Entry 7EQG (electron microscopy, 3.20 A resolution); this record covers chains C and M of the 17 polymer chains in the assembly.

[Chain C]
Name: CRISPR type I-F/YPEST-associated protein Csy2
Source organism: Pseudomonas aeruginosa
UniProtKB: B3G161 (B3G161_PSEAI); residues 1-327 here = UniProt positions 1-327
Chain sequence (327 residues; numbered 1 to 327; the number before each row is that of its first residue):
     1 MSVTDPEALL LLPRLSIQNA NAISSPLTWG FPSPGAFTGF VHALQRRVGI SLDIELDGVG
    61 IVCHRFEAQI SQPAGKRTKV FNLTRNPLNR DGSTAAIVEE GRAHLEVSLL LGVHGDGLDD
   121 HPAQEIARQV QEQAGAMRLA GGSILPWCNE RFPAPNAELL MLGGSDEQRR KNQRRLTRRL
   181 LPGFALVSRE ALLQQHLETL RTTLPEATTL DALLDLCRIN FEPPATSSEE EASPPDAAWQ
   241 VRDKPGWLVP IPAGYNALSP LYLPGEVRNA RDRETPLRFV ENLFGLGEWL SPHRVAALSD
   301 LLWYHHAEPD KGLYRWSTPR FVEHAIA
Unresolved in the structure: 1-2, 224-238, 323-327

[Chain M]
Molecule: 60-nt RNA strand
Source organism: Pseudomonas aeruginosa
Sequence (60 nucleotides; numbered 1 to 60; the number before each row is that of its first residue):
     1 CUAAGAAAUU CACGGCGGGC UUGAUGUCCG CGUCUACCUG GUUCACUGCC GUGUAGGCAG
Unresolved in the structure: 59-60

[How chain C and chain M interact]
Residue-residue contacts (28):
  Asn21(C) with A3(M), hydrogen bond to the sugar; A4(M), phosphate contact
  Pro26(C) with A3(M), base contact
  Ala36(C) with U2(M), base contact; A3(M), phosphate contact
  Gly39(C) with C1(M), sugar contact; U2(M), sugar contact
  Phe40(C) with U2(M), base contact
  His42(C) with C1(M), sugar contact
  Ala43(C) with U2(M), base contact
  Arg46(C) with C1(M), base contact
  Thr84(C) with A7(M), sugar contact; U9(M), phosphate contact
  Arg85(C) with A7(M), sugar contact; A8(M), sugar contact; U9(M), hydrogen bond to the phosphate; U10(M), base contact
  Asn86(C) with A7(M), base contact
  Pro87(C) with A7(M), phosphate contact
  Arg138(C) with U2(M), hydrogen bond to the base; G5(M), salt bridge to the phosphate; A6(M), salt bridge to the phosphate
  Leu139(C) with U2(M), base contact
  Gly141(C) with G5(M), phosphate contact
  Tyr255(C) with A3(M), sugar contact
  Arg271(C) with U2(M), salt bridge to the phosphate; A4(M), base contact
  Asn282(C) with A3(M), hydrogen bond to the base
Also at the interface, not in a pair above, chain C (25 interface residues in all): Ile23, Ser24, Ser33, Gly35, Glu100, Arg102, Met137

[Overview]
25 residues of chain C and 10 residues of chain M are in contact; the contacts include 4 hydrogen bonds and 3
salt bridges. Polar pairs include Arg138(C)-U2(M), Asn282(C)-A3(M) and Asn21(C)-A3(M).
Chain C is CRISPR type I-F/YPEST-associated protein Csy2 and chain M is a 60-nt RNA strand, both from
Pseudomonas aeruginosa; the structure, Structure of Csy-AcrIF5, was determined by electron microscopy (same
publication as 7F45).
